PDB entry 6OY7 | X-ray diffraction, 3.04 A resolution | chains A and C of the 9 polymer chains in the assembly

# Chain A
Name: DNA-directed RNA polymerase subunit alpha
Organism: Thermus thermophilus
Notes: EC 2.7.7.6
UniProtKB: Q9Z9H6 (RPOA_THETH); residues 1-315 here = UniProt positions 1-315
Chain sequence (315 residues; each row starts with the number of its first residue):
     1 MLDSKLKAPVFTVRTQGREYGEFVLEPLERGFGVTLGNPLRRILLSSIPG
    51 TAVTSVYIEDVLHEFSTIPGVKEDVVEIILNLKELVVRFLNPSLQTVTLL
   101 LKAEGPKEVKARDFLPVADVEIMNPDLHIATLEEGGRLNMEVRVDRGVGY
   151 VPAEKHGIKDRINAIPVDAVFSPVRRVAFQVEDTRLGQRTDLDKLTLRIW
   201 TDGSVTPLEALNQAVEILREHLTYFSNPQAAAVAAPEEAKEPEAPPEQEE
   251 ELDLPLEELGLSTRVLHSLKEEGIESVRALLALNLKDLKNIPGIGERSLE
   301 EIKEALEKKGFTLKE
Disordered / not traced: 1-3, 230-315

# Chain C
Name: DNA-directed RNA polymerase subunit beta
Organism: Thermus thermophilus
Notes: EC 2.7.7.6
UniProtKB: Q8RQE9 (RPOB_THET8); residues 1-1119 here = UniProt positions 1-1119
Chain sequence (1119 residues; numbered 1 to 1119; the number before each row is that of its first residue):
     1 MEIKRFGRIREVIPLPPLTEIQVESYRRALQADVPPEKRENVGIQAAFRE
    51 TFPIEEEDKGKGGLVLDFLEYRLGEPPFPQDECREKDLTYQAPLYARLQL
   101 IHKDTGLIKEDEVFLGHIPLMTEDGSFIINGADRVIVSQIHRSPGVYFTP
   151 DPARPGRYIASIIPLPKRGPWIDLEVEPNGVVSMKVNKRKFPLVLLLRVL
   201 GYDQETLARELGAYGELVQGLMDESVFAMRPEEALIRLFTLLRPGDPPKR
   251 DKAVAYVYGLIADPRRYDLGEAGRYKAEEKLGIRLSGRTLARFEDGEFKD
   301 EVFLPTLRYLFALTAGVPGHEVDDIDHLGNRRIRTVGELMTDQFRVGLAR
   351 LARGVRERMLMGSEDSLTPAKLVNSRPLEAAIREFFSRSQLSQFKDETNP
   401 LSSLRHKRRISALGPGGLTRERAGFDVRDVHRTHYGRICPVETPEGANIG
   451 LITSLAAYARVDELGFIRTPYRRVVGGVVTDEVVYMTATEEDRYTIAQAN
   501 TPLEGNRIAAERVVARRKGEPVIVSPEEVEFMDVSPKQVFSVNTNLIPFL
   551 EHDDANRALMGSNMQTQAVPLIRAQAPVVMTGLEERVVRDSLAALYAEED
   601 GEVAKVDGNRIVVRYEDGRLVEYPLRRFYRSNQGTALDQRPRVVVGQRVR
   651 KGDLLADGPASENGFLALGQNVLVAIMPFDGYNFEDAIVISEELLKRDFY
   701 TSIHIERYEIEARDTKLGPERITRDIPHLSEAALRDLDEEGVVRIGAEVK
   751 PGDILVGRTSFKGESEPTPEERLLRSIFGEKARDVKDTSLRVPPGEGGIV
   801 VRTVRLRRGDPGVELKPGVREVVRVYVAQKRKLQVGDKLANRHGNKGVVA
   851 KILPVEDMPHLPDGTPVDVILNPLGVPSRMNLGQILETHLGLAGYFLGQR
   901 YISPIFDGAKEPEIKELLAQAFEVYFGKRKGEGFGVDKREVEVLRRAEKL
   951 GLVTPGKTPEEQLKELFLQGKVVLYDGRTGEPIEGPIVVGQMFIMKLYHM
  1001 VEDKMHARSTGPYSLITQQPLGGKAQFGGQRFGEMEVWALEAYGAAHTLQ
  1051 EMLTLKSDDIEGRNAAYEAIIKGEDVPEPSVPESFRVLVKELQALALDVQ
  1101 TLDEKDNPVDIFEGLASKR
Disordered / not traced: 57-63, 1119

# How chain A and chain C interact
Residue-residue contacts (81; chain A residue first):
  Glu-22(A) / Glu-932(C)
  Glu-22(A) / Phe-934(C)
  Asn-38(A) / Gly-977(C)  hydrogen bond (side chain-backbone)
  Asn-38(A) / Arg-978(C)
  Asn-38(A) / Thr-979(C)  hydrogen bond (side chain-backbone)
  Asn-38(A) / Gly-980(C)  hydrogen bond (side chain-backbone)
  Arg-41(A) / His-860(C)  hydrogen bond
  Arg-41(A) / Gly-864(C)  hydrogen bond (side chain-backbone)
  Arg-42(A) / Glu-856(C)  hydrogen bond (side chain-backbone)
  Arg-42(A) / Asp-857(C)  salt bridge
  Arg-42(A) / Gly-977(C)  hydrogen bond (side chain-backbone)
  Arg-42(A) / Arg-978(C)
  Ser-46(A) / Glu-856(C)
  Leu-62(A) / Ile-745(C)  hydrophobic
  His-63(A) / Gly-746(C)
  His-63(A) / Ile-799(C)
  His-63(A) / Val-800(C)
  His-63(A) / Val-801(C)
  Glu-64(A) / Lys-830(C)
  Phe-65(A) / Phe-628(C)
  Phe-65(A) / Ile-703(C)  hydrophobic
  Phe-65(A) / Val-801(C)  hydrophobic
  Phe-65(A) / Ala-828(C)  hydrophobic
  Phe-65(A) / Lys-830(C)
  Thr-67(A) / Gly-608(C)
  Thr-67(A) / Asn-609(C)  hydrogen bond
  Ile-68(A) / Asp-607(C)
  Pro-69(A) / Asp-607(C)
  Gly-70(A) / Asp-607(C)  hydrogen bond (backbone-side chain)
  Val-71(A) / Asp-607(C)  hydrogen bond (backbone-side chain)
  Val-71(A) / Gly-608(C)  hydrogen bond (backbone-backbone)
  Lys-72(A) / Val-606(C)
  Lys-72(A) / Gly-608(C)
  Lys-72(A) / Pro-641(C)
  Lys-72(A) / Arg-642(C)
  Lys-72(A) / Val-643(C)  hydrogen bond (side chain-backbone)
  Asp-74(A) / Arg-627(C)  salt bridge
  Asp-74(A) / Arg-640(C)
  Leu-80(A) / Arg-573(C)
  Leu-80(A) / Asp-698(C)
  Lys-83(A) / Lys-696(C)  hydrogen bond (side chain-backbone)
  Lys-83(A) / Asp-698(C)  salt bridge
  Glu-133(A) / Lys-605(C)  salt bridge
  Glu-133(A) / Val-606(C)  hydrogen bond (side chain-backbone)
  Glu-133(A) / Asp-607(C)
  Glu-133(A) / Arg-610(C)  salt bridge
  Glu-133(A) / Val-645(C)
  Glu-134(A) / Lys-605(C)
  Tyr-150(A) / Glu-692(C)
  Tyr-150(A) / Leu-695(C)
  Tyr-150(A) / Lys-696(C)
  Tyr-150(A) / Lys-832(C)
  Glu-154(A) / Lys-832(C)
  Ile-162(A) / Arg-744(C)
  Asn-163(A) / Arg-744(C)
  Asp-168(A) / Asp-698(C)
  Asp-168(A) / Lys-830(C)  salt bridge
  Asp-168(A) / Lys-832(C)  salt bridge
  Arg-176(A) / Asp-863(C)
  Val-177(A) / Gly-864(C)
  Ala-178(A) / Pro-862(C)
  Ala-178(A) / Asp-863(C)
  Ala-178(A) / Gly-864(C)
  Phe-179(A) / Arg-939(C)  hydrogen bond (backbone-side chain)
  Gln-180(A) / Arg-929(C)
  Gln-180(A) / Phe-934(C)
  Gln-180(A) / Gly-935(C)  hydrogen bond (side chain-backbone)
  Gln-180(A) / Asp-937(C)
  Val-181(A) / Asp-937(C)  hydrogen bond (backbone-side chain)
  Val-181(A) / Lys-938(C)  hydrogen bond (backbone-backbone)
  Val-181(A) / Arg-939(C)
  Glu-182(A) / Phe-934(C)
  Glu-182(A) / Gly-935(C)  hydrogen bond (side chain-backbone)
  Glu-182(A) / Lys-938(C)
  Asp-183(A) / Lys-938(C)
  Asp-191(A) / Lys-938(C)  salt bridge
  Leu-192(A) / Lys-938(C)
  Asp-193(A) / Lys-938(C)  salt bridge
  Thr-196(A) / Phe-934(C)
  Arg-198(A) / Glu-932(C)  salt bridge
  Arg-198(A) / Phe-934(C)
Other interface residues (no listed pair), chain A (46 interface residues in all): Tyr-20, Arg-30, Val-34, Leu-45, Ser-66, Thr-131, Lys-159, Val-170
Other interface residues (no listed pair), chain C (53 interface residues in all): Ala-604, Val-644, Arg-697, Gln-829, Val-855, Thr-865, Val-936, Asp-976

# Overview
46 residues of chain A face 53 of chain C across their interface; the contacts include 19 hydrogen bonds and
10 salt bridges. Polar pairs include Arg-42(A)/Asp-857(C), Asp-74(A)/Arg-627(C) and Lys-83(A)/Asp-698(C).
Here chain A is DNA-directed RNA polymerase subunit alpha and chain C is DNA-directed RNA polymerase subunit
beta, both from Thermus thermophilus. Entry 6OY7 (X-ray crystal structure of a bacterial reiterative
transcription complex of pyrG promoter at 7 min) was determined by X-ray diffraction (same publication as
6OVR, 6OVY, 6OW3, 6OY5, 6OY6, 6P70 and 6P71).
